8TQZ - chains F and J of the 10 polymer chains in the assembly; structure by electron microscopy, 2.90 A resolution.

Chain F:
Molecule: Translation initiation factor eIF-2B subunit delta
Organism: Homo sapiens
Reference sequence: Q9UI10 (EI2BD_HUMAN); residue numbers follow UniProt; this construct covers 1-523
Amino-acid sequence (523 residues; row label = number of the first residue in the row):
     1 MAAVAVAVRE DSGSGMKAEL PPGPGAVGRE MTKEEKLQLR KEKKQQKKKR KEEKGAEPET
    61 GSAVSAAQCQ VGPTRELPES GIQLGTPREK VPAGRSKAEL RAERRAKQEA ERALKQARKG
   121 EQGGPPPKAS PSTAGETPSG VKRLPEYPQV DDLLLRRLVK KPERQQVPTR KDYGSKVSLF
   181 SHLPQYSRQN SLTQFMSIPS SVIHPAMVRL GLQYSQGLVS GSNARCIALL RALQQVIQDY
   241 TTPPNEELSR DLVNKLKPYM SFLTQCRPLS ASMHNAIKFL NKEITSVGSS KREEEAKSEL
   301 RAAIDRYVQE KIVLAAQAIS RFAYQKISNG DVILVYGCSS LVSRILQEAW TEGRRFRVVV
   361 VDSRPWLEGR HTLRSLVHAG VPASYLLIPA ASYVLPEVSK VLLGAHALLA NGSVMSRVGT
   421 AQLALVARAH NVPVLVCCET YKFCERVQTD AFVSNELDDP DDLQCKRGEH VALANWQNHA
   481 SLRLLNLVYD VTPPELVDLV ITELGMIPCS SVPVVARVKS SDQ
Not modelled in the structure: 1-171, 518-523
Construct notes: engineered mutation A516 (Leu in Q9UI10)
Swiss-Prot annotation at these positions:
  - region: R170 to L179 (May bind the chemical integrated stress response (ISR) inhibitor ISRIB)
  - modified residue: A2 (N-acetylalanine), S12 (Phosphoserine), T86 (Phosphothreonine), S130 (Phosphoserine)
  - natural variant: R209 (R209Q: In VWM4), A228 (A228V: In VWM4), L269 (L269R: In VWM4), R357 (R357Q: In VWM4), R374 (R374C: In VWM4), C465 (C465R: In VWM4), Y489 (Y489H: In VWM4)
Reported in the primary citation:
  - contacts within the chain: E445-R517 (salt bridge)
  - mutagenesis - E445A: unchanged binding to FAM-ISRIB
  - mutagenesis - E445A: unchanged catalytic activity
  - mutagenesis - E445A: increased catalytic activity on eIF2-P
  - mutagenesis - E445A: increased binding to eIF2alpha-P
  - mutagenesis - F443A: decreased binding to FAM-ISRIB
  - mutagenesis - F443A: decreased catalytic activity
  - mutagenesis - E445A: unchanged binding to decamerization

Chain J:
Molecule: Translation initiation factor eIF-2B subunit gamma
Organism: Homo sapiens
Reference sequence: Q9NR50 (EI2BG_HUMAN); residues 1-452 here = UniProt positions 1-452
Amino-acid sequence (452 residues; numbered 1 to 452; the number before each row is that of its first residue):
     1 MEFQAVVMAV GGGSRMTDLT SSIPKPLLPV GNKPLIWYPL NLLERVGFEE VIVVTTRDVQ
    61 KALCAEFKMK MKPDIVCIPD DADMGTADSL RYIYPKLKTD VLVLSCDLIT DVALHEVVDL
   121 FRAYDASLAM LMRKGQDSIE PVPGQKGKKK AVEQRDFIGV DSTGKRLLFM ANEADLDEEL
   181 VIKGSILQKH PRIRFHTGLV DAHLYCLKKY IVDFLMENGS ITSIRSELIP YLVRKQFSSA
   241 SSQQGQEEKE EDLKKKELKS LDIYSFIKEA NTLNLAPYDA CWNACRGDRW EDLSRSQVRC
   301 YVHIMKEGLC SRVSTLGLYM EANRQVPKLL SALCPEEPPV HSSAQIVSKH LVGVDSLIGP
   361 ETQIGEKSSI KRSVIGSSCL IKDRVTITNC LLMNSVTVEE GSNIQGSVIC NNAVIEKGAD
   421 IKDCLIGSGQ RIEAKAKRVN EVIVGNDQLM EI
Not modelled in the structure: 11-23, 61-72, 81-83, 136-156, 238-296, 335-452
Swiss-Prot annotation at these positions:
  - modified residue: M1 (N-acetylmethionine), S260 (Phosphoserine)
  - natural variant: L27 (L27Q: In VWM3), G47 (G47E: In VWM3), A87 (A87V: In VWM3), R225 (R225Q: In VWM3), I346 (I346T: In VWM3)

How chain F and chain J interact:
Residue-residue contacts - 23 pairs, chain F then chain J:
  T193(F) with D119(J)
  Q194(F) with H115(J)
  M196(F) with V46(J)
  S197(F) with V46(J); G47(J)
  I198(F) with E2(J); F3(J), hydrophobic; V46(J); F48(J), hydrophobic; V118(J), hydrophobic; R122(J), hydrogen bond (backbone-side chain)
  P199(F) with V46(J); F48(J)
  S201(F) with M1(J)
  P205(F) with E2(J)
  V208(F) with R122(J)
  R209(F) with R122(J); D125(J), salt bridge
  L212(F) with D119(J); A123(J), hydrophobic
  Q213(F) with A123(J), hydrogen bond (side chain-backbone)
  Q216(F) with A123(J)
  L218(F) with A123(J)
Other interface residues (no listed pair), chain F (15 interface residues in all): S200
Other interface residues (no listed pair), chain J (14 interface residues in all): L114, Y124

Overview:
The interface between chain F and chain J involves 15 residues on one side and 14 on the other; the contacts
include 2 hydrogen bonds and 1 salt bridge. Polar contacts include R209(F)-D125(J), I198(F)-R122(J) and
Q213(F)-A123(J). From the paper: E445A of chain F increases catalytic activity on eIF2-P; contacts within the
chain involving R517(F) and E445(F).
Chain F is Translation initiation factor eIF-2B subunit delta and chain J is Translation initiation factor
eIF-2B subunit gamma, both from Homo sapiens; the structure, Eukaryotic translation initiation factor 2B with
a mutation (L516A) in the delta subunit, was determined by electron microscopy, deposited together with 8TQO.
